7KIM - chains O and Z of the 11 polymer chains in the assembly; structure by electron microscopy, 3.38 A resolution.

Chain O:
Molecule: 100-nt DNA strand
Sequence (100 nucleotides; each row starts with the number of its first residue; numbers below 1 keep their minus sign (DC-8 is residue -8)):
    -8 CTGTACCGGC AAACGCGCAG GTCAGAAAAT CGGTTGTGGT CAGCTGCTGC CACCGGTTAA
    52 CCTCCAGGTC GCATTCTGCT GCCAGCCTGG AGATGGCATT
Unresolved in the structure: -8 to 10, 56-91

Chain Z:
Molecule: Probable transcriptional regulator WhiB7
From: Mycobacterium tuberculosis
Reference sequence: Q6MX01 (WHB7A_MYCTU); residue numbers follow UniProt; this construct covers 1-92
Sequence (92 residues; numbered 1 to 92; the number before each row is that of its first residue):
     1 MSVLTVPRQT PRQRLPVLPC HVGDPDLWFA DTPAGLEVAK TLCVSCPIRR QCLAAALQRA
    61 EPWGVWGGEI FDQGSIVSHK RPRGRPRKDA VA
Unresolved in the structure: 1-8, 89-92
Ion coordination: 4Fe-4S cluster Fe: Cys20, Cys43, Cys46, Cys52
Ligand contacts: 4Fe-4S cluster (SF4): Leu18, Cys20, Trp28, Cys43, Cys46, Ile48, Arg49, Cys52, Val65, Trp66, Gly67, Gly68
Curated features (UniProtKB/Swiss-Prot):
  - DNA-binding region: Lys80 to Val91 (A.T hook)
  - binding site ([4Fe-4S] cluster): Cys20, Cys43, Cys46, Cys52

Interface between chain O and chain Z:
Pairs across the interface (10):
  DA17(O) - Arg85(Z)  hydrogen bond to the base
  DA18(O) - Arg85(Z)  hydrogen bond to the sugar
  DA19(O) - Arg81(Z)  salt bridge to the phosphate
  DA19(O) - Gly84(Z)  sugar contact
  DA19(O) - Pro86(Z)  sugar contact
  DA20(O) - Arg81(Z)  salt bridge to the phosphate
  DA20(O) - Pro82(Z)  sugar contact
  DA20(O) - Arg83(Z)  hydrogen bond to the base
  DT21(O) - Lys80(Z)  phosphate contact
  DT21(O) - Arg83(Z)  hydrogen bond to the sugar

In short:
5 residues of chain O face 7 of chain Z across their interface, with 4 hydrogen bonds and 2 salt bridges.
Polar contacts include DA17(O)-Arg85(Z), DA20(O)-Arg83(Z) and DA18(O)-Arg85(Z). Ligands of chain Z: 4Fe-4S
cluster.
Here chain O is a 100-nt DNA strand and chain Z is Probable transcriptional regulator WhiB7 (Mycobacterium
tuberculosis). Entry 7KIM (Mycobacterium tuberculosis WT RNAP transcription closed promoter complex with WhiB7
transcription factor) was determined by electron microscopy (same publication as 7KIF and 7KIN).
